PDB entry 8FJK | electron microscopy, 3.30 A resolution | chains A and B of the 44 polymer chains in the assembly

[Chain A]
Protein: RNA-directed RNA polymerase VP2
From: Golden shiner reovirus
Notes: EC 2.7.7.48
UniProt: Q8JU61 (RDRP_AQRVC); residues 2-1274 here = UniProt positions 2-1274
Amino-acid sequence (1273 residues; row label = number of the first residue in the row):
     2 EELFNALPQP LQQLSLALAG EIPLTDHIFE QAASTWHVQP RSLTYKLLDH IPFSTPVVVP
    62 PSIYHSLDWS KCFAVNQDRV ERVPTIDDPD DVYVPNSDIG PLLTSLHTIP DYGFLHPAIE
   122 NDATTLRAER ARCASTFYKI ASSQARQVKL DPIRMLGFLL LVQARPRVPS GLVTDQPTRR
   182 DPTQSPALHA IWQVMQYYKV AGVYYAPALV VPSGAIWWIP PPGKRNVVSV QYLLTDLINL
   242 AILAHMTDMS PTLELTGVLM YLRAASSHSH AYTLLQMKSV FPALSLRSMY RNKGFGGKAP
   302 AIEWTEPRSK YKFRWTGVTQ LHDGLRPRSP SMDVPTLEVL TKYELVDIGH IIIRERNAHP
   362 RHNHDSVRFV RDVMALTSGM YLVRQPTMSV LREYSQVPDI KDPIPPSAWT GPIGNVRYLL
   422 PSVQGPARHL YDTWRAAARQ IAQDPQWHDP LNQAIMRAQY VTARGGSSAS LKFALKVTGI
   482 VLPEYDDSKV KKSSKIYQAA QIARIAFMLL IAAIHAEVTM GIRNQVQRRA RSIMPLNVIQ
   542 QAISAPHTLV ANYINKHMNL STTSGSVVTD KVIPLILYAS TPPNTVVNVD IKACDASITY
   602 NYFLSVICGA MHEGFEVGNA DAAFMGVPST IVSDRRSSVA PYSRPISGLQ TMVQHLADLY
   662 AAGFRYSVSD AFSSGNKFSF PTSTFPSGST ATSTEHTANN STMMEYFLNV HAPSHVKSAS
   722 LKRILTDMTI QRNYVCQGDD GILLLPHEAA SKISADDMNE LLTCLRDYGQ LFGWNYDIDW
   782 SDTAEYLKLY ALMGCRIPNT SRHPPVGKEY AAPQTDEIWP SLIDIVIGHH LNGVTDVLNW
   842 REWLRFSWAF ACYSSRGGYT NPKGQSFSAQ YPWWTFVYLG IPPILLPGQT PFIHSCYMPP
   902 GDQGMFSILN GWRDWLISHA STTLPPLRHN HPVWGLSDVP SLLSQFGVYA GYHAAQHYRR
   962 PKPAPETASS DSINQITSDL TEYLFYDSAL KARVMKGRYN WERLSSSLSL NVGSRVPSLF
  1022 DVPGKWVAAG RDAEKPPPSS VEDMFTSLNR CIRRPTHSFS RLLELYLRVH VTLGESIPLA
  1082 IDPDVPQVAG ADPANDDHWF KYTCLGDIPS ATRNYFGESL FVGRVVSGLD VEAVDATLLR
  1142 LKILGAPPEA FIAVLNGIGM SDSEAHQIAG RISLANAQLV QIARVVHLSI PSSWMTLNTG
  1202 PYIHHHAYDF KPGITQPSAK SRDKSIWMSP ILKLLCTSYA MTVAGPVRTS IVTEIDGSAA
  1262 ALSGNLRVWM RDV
What the authors report for this chain:
  - catalytic residues: Asp591, Asp740, Asp741 (by similarity / conservation)

[Chain B]
Protein: Microtubule-associated protein VP5
From: Golden shiner reovirus
UniProt: Q8JU58 (VP5_AQRVC); numbering as in UniProt (aligned over 1-718)
Amino-acid sequence (718 residues; numbered 1 to 718; the number before each row is that of its first residue):
     1 MITIVVIPTA HFSWTDTNFL NSVDYRLTSQ PKIRDRFAVY APGWLRRQLD EFSASLTASE
    61 LLQALQTIPI PVKARCLLLP KPKRFAQWLL DVPSANIWHI PVTTLRATVA SKHPSSDVYN
   121 YIPDHVPPSA EFDTVTRRVA AGRDIYVRST KVLGAPLCLA APAKYYAGYL STHQLDGVYP
   181 DNWAPDNFHK REFCLTILPS LLGPRTFLLD VDADRDASYP LSVLWPQLRV LALKSRLLLP
   241 PVALLRRVVD PGLKPTWSAD SDAAFRALRL SRPSSASKPT GFDFSALPVV DIICLFESEP
   301 DDHGRVAPGT RLTIHSVPTD LLTSLSIQEG VRYPLRQESG MFVPWVLLAL LMSDDVTISG
   361 TRRSVKLETA HASARPFVHI TVERCASARV VDVRGSPAMY ANAVCLTLPK GSYKSTIIDT
   421 LPAMFSDLSI LEQAAVIDSD ALGDSLRPSF ETQFLERLEN LDPKLLDRAV ASILSPASDT
   481 SDDAVTTVLD VFNALYREVM TPAQRSRLPL LTQQGRVLAF AHSDYELLSA NIPIQVVRGS
   541 IPIDHVVNLL ARRNRVGGTA LQVLLDYCYR TQASPLAPTP AGRLYKQLFG PWLMVPRLSD
   601 PLIKLRLVAS APAKVLRAAG WTIDGDPPLE VSCLCAYVTD RAMAAALIER RLDSRALVNV
   661 GGDQLMFVEY APPLPLVSIP RTFLLPVTYV VHWVSPQRVL LNGGNVSFTS GLEWTFDD

[Interface between chain A and chain B]
Residue-residue contacts (56; chain A residue first):
  Gln78(A) - Arg505(B)
  Gln78(A) - Leu508(B)
  Asp79(A) - Asn659(B)
  Asp79(A) - Ser707(B)
  Thr126(A) - Val615(B)
  Leu127(A) - Val615(B)  hydrophobic
  Arg128(A) - Ser707(B)  hydrogen bond
  Arg128(A) - Phe708(B)
  Glu130(A) - Asn705(B)
  Tyr395(A) - Asn531(B)
  Ser396(A) - Asn531(B)
  Val398(A) - Arg497(B)  hydrogen bond (backbone-side chain)
  Val398(A) - Tyr525(B)
  Pro399(A) - Arg497(B)  hydrogen bond (backbone-side chain)
  Asp400(A) - Arg497(B)
  Trp410(A) - Pro575(B)
  Pro413(A) - Ala577(B)  hydrophobic
  Gly415(A) - Ala577(B)
  Asn416(A) - Leu576(B)
  Asn416(A) - Ala577(B)  hydrogen bond (backbone-backbone)
  Arg418(A) - Leu576(B)  hydrogen bond (side chain-backbone)
  Arg418(A) - Pro578(B)
  Lys477(A) - Asp653(B)
  Val478(A) - Pro675(B)  hydrophobic
  Val478(A) - Val677(B)  hydrophobic
  Arg505(A) - His173(B)
  Arg505(A) - Gln174(B)
  Glu518(A) - Pro673(B)
  Tyr601(A) - Ser574(B)
  Tyr601(A) - Pro575(B)  hydrogen bond (side chain-backbone)
  Tyr601(A) - Leu576(B)
  Asn602(A) - Ser574(B)
  Asn602(A) - Pro575(B)
  Ser606(A) - Pro575(B)
  Asp622(A) - Thr57(B)
  Ala624(A) - Ala54(B)
  Gly627(A) - Ala54(B)
  Pro629(A) - Ser53(B)
  Ser630(A) - Val223(B)
  Thr631(A) - Ala217(B)
  Thr631(A) - Val223(B)
  Ile632(A) - Ser222(B)
  Ile632(A) - Val223(B)  hydrophobic
  Ser639(A) - Arg363(B)
  Ala641(A) - Arg362(B)
  Pro642(A) - Arg362(B)  hydrogen bond (backbone-side chain)
  Ala662(A) - Arg538(B)  hydrogen bond (backbone-side chain)
  Ala662(A) - Leu576(B)  hydrophobic
  Ala663(A) - Leu528(B)
  Arg666(A) - Pro533(B)
  Arg666(A) - Ile534(B)
  Ser680(A) - Pro533(B)
  Phe681(A) - Asn531(B)
  Pro682(A) - Asn531(B)
  Pro682(A) - Ile532(B)
  Pro682(A) - Pro533(B)
Other interface residues (no listed pair), chain A (48 interface residues in all): Arg80, Arg133, Pro407, Phe474, His516, Arg636, Val640, Lys678, Thr683
Other interface residues (no listed pair), chain B (51 interface residues in all): Ala58, Ser59, Ser171, Pro226, Asp355, Ser364, Tyr400, Ser506, Pro509, Ser529, Gln535, Tyr567, Arg570, Thr571, Ala618, Leu657, Pro672

[Overview]
The interface between chain A and chain B involves 48 residues on one side and 51 on the other, with 8
hydrogen bonds. Polar pairs include Arg128(A)-Ser707(B), Val398(A)-Arg497(B) and Pro399(A)-Arg497(B). The
paper reports catalytic residues Asp591(A), Asp740(A) and Asp741(A).
Chain A is RNA-directed RNA polymerase VP2 and chain B is Microtubule-associated protein VP5, both from Golden
shiner reovirus; the structure, Golden Shiner Reovirus Core Polar Vertex, was determined by electron
microscopy (same publication as 8FJL).
